1KLN - chains B and A of the 3 polymer chains in the assembly; structure by X-ray diffraction, 3.20 A resolution.

# Chain B
Molecule: 13-nt DNA strand
Sequence (13 nucleotides; each row starts with the number of its first residue):
     2 GCCTCGCGGC GGC
Metal / ion sites: Zn2+: DG13, DC14

# Chain A
Name: Protein (DNA polymerase I klenow fragment (e.c.2.7.7.7))
Organism: Escherichia coli
UniProt: P00582 (DPO1_ECOLI); residues 324-928 here = UniProt positions 324-928
Chain sequence (605 residues; row label = number of the first residue in the row):
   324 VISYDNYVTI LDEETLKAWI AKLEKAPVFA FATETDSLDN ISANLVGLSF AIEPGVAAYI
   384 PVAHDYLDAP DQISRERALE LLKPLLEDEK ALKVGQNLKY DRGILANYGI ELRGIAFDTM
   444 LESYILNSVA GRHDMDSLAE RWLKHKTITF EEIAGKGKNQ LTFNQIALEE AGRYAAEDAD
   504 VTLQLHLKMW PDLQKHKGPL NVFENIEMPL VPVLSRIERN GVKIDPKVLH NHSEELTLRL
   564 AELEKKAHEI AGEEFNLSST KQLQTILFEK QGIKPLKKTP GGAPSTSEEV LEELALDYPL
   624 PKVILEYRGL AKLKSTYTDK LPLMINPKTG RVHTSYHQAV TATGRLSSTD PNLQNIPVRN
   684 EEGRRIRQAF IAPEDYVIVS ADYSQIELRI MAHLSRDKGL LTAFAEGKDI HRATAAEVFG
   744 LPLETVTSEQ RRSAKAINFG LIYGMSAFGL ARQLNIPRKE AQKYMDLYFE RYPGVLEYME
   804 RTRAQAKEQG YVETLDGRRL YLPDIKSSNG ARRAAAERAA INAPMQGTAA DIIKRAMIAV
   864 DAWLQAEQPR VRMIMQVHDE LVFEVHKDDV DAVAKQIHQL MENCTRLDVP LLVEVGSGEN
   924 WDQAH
Not modelled in the structure: 583-584, 601-608
Construct notes: engineered mutation Ala355 (Asp in P00582)

# How chain B and chain A interact
Residue-residue contacts (38; chain B residue first):
  DC6(B) with Thr609(A), phosphate contact
  DG7(B) with Thr609(A), hydrogen bond to the phosphate; Ser610(A), phosphate contact; Arg631(A), hydrogen bond to the phosphate
  DC8(B) with Ser610(A), phosphate contact; Glu611(A), phosphate contact; Arg631(A), salt bridge to the phosphate; Lys635(A), phosphate contact
  DG9(B) with Lys635(A), salt bridge to the phosphate; Asn678(A), phosphate contact
  DG10(B) with Thr672(A), phosphate contact; Asn675(A), hydrogen bond to the phosphate
  DC11(B) with Arg455(A), hydrogen bond to the phosphate; His660(A), salt bridge to the phosphate; Val663(A), sugar contact; Thr672(A), hydrogen bond to the phosphate
  DG12(B) with Gln419(A), phosphate contact; Asn420(A), base contact; Lys422(A), base contact; Met443(A), sugar contact; Arg455(A), salt bridge to the phosphate; Asp457(A), phosphate contact; Ser658(A), base contact; Tyr659(A), hydrogen bond to the base; His660(A), stacking on the base
  DG13(B) with Leu361(A), base contact; Gln419(A), hydrogen bond to the phosphate; Asn420(A), hydrogen bond to the sugar; Tyr423(A), sugar contact; Asp457(A), phosphate contact; Met458(A), hydrogen bond to the phosphate
  DC14(B) with Thr356(A), sugar contact; Glu357(A), phosphate contact; Thr358(A), hydrogen bond to the phosphate; Leu361(A), base contact; Tyr423(A), sugar contact; Phe473(A), stacking on the base; Tyr497(A), hydrogen bond to the phosphate
Other interface residues (no listed pair), chain A (32 interface residues in all): Glu474, Phe486, Asp501, Glu541, Gln585, Gln661

# In short
9 residues of chain B face 32 of chain A across their interface, with 11 hydrogen bonds, 4 salt bridges and 2
aromatic stacking contacts. Polar pairs include DG12(B)-Tyr659(A), DG13(B)-Asn420(A) and DG7(B)-Thr609(A).
DG13(B) and DC14(B) coordinate Zn2+.
Here chain B is a 13-nt DNA strand and chain A is Protein (DNA polymerase I klenow fragment (e.c.2.7.7.7))
(Escherichia coli). Entry 1KLN (DNA polymerase I klenow fragment (e.c.2.7.7.7) mutant/DNA complex) was
determined by X-ray diffraction.
